PDB entry 8CH9 | X-ray diffraction, 1.43 A resolution | chains A and B of the 4 polymer chains in the assembly

Chain A:
Name: Arsenite oxidase subunit AioA
Source organism: Alcaligenes faecalis
Notes: EC 1.20.9.1
Reference sequence: Q7SIF4 (AIOA_ALCFA); residues 3-825 here correspond to UniProt positions 4-826 (UniProt number = residue number + 1)
Amino-acid sequence (823 residues; row label = number of the first residue in the row):
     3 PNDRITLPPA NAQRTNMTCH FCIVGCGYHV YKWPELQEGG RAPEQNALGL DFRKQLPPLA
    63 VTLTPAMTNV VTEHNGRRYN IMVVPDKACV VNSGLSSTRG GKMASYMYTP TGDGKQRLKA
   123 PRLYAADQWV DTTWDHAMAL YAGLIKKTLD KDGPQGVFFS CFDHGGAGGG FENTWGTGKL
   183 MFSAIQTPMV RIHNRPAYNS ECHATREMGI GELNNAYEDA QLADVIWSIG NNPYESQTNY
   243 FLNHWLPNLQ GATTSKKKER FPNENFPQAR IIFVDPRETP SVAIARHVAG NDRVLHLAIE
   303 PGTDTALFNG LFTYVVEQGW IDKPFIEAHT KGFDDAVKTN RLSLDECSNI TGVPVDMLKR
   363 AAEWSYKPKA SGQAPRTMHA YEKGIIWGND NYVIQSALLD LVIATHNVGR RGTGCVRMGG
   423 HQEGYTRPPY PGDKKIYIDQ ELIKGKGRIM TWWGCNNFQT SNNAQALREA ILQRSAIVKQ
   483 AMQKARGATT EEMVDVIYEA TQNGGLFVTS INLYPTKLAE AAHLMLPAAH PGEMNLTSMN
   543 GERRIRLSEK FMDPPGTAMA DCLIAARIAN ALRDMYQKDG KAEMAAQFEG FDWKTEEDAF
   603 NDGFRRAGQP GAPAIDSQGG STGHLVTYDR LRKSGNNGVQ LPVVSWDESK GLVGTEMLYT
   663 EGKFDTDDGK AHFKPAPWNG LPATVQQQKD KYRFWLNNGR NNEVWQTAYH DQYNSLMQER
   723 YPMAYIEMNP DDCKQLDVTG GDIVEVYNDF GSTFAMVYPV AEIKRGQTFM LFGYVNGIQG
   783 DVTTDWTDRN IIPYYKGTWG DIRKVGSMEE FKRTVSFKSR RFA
Disordered / not traced: 3
Metal / ion sites: 3Fe-4S cluster Fe: Cys-21, Cys-24, Cys-28
Ligand contacts:
  - arsenate (ART): Asp-165, His-166, His-195, Asn-196, Arg-197, Glu-203, Lys-385, Arg-419, Gly-422, His-423, Glu-425
  - 3Fe-4S cluster (F3S): Cys-21, Phe-23, Cys-24, Val-26, Gly-27, Cys-28, Tyr-30, Ser-98, Ser-99, Arg-101, Gly-102, Thr-240, Asn-241
  - hexacyanoferrate(3-) (FC6): Asp-739, Val-740, Thr-741, Asp-744, Lys-806, Ser-809, Lys-814
  - molybdopterin guanosine dinucleotide (MGD; 2-amino-5,6-dimercapto-7-methyl-3,7,8a,9-tetrahydro-8-oxa-1,3,9,10-tetraaza-anthracen-4-one guanosine dinucleotide), molecule 1: Cys-24, Arg-101, Gly-232, Asn-233, Asn-234, Glu-237, Ser-238, Gln-239, Val-276, Asp-277, Pro-278, Arg-279, Thr-281, Ile-301, Pro-303, Gly-304, Asp-306, Glu-384, Lys-385, Gly-386, Ile-387, Gly-421, Gly-422, His-423, Trp-697, Asn-699, Asn-700, Gly-701, Arg-702, Asn-703, Asn-704, Val-706, Trp-707, Gln-708, Phe-774, Tyr-796, Lys-798
  - molybdopterin guanosine dinucleotide (MGD), molecule 2: Ala-169, Gly-170, His-195, Asn-196, Lys-385, Trp-389, His-423, Trp-455, Gly-456, Cys-457, Asn-458, Asn-459, Thr-462, Ile-513, Asn-514, Leu-515, Tyr-516, Thr-518, Ala-530, Ala-531, His-532, Asp-563, Asn-700, Arg-702, Gln-708, Thr-709, Tyr-711, Phe-774, Gln-781, Gly-782, Thr-785, Tyr-797, Lys-798
Swiss-Prot annotation at these positions:
  - binding site ([3Fe-4S] cluster): Cys-21, Cys-24, Cys-28
  - binding site (substrate): His-195, Glu-203, Arg-419, His-423
  - site: Ser-99 (Involved in charge transfer)

Chain B:
Name: Arsenite oxidase subunit AioB
Source organism: Alcaligenes faecalis
Notes: EC 1.20.9.1
Reference sequence: Q7SIF3 (AIOB_ALCFA); residues 1-133 here correspond to UniProt positions 43-175 (UniProt number = residue number + 42)
Amino-acid sequence (134 residues; numbered 0 to 133; the number before each row is that of its first residue; numbering starts at 0):
     0 LRTTLQYPAT QVSVAKNLKA NEPVSFTYPD TSSPCVAVKL GSPVPGGVGP NNDIVAYSVL
    60 CTHMGCPTSY DKSSKTFKCP CHFTEFDAEK AGQMICGQAT ENLPRVLLRY DEASDALTAV
   120 GVDGLIYGRQ ANVI
Sequence notes: expression tag (0)
Disulfides: Cys-65/Cys-80
Metal / ion sites: 2Fe-2S cluster Fe: Cys-60, His-62, Cys-78, His-81
Ligand contacts: 2Fe-2S cluster (FES): Cys-60, His-62, Met-63, Gly-64, Cys-65, Cys-78, Cys-80, His-81, Phe-82, Thr-83
Swiss-Prot annotation at these positions:
  - binding site ([2Fe-2S] cluster): Cys-60, His-62, Cys-78, His-81

Interface between chain A and chain B:
Residue-residue contacts - 99 pairs, chain A then chain B:
  Asp-5(A) / Leu-4(B)
  Asp-5(A) / Tyr-6(B)  hydrogen bond
  Asp-5(A) / Leu-124(B)
  Asp-5(A) / Ala-130(B)
  Asp-5(A) / Asn-131(B)  hydrogen bond (backbone-backbone)
  Arg-6(A) / Thr-2(B)  hydrogen bond (side chain-backbone)
  Arg-6(A) / Thr-3(B)
  Arg-6(A) / Leu-4(B)
  Arg-6(A) / Gln-129(B)
  Ile-7(A) / Leu-124(B)  hydrophobic
  Ile-7(A) / Gln-129(B)  hydrogen bond (backbone-backbone)
  Arg-43(A) / Gln-129(B)  hydrogen bond
  Arg-43(A) / Val-132(B)
  Arg-43(A) / Ile-133(B)  hydrogen bond (side chain-backbone)
  Phe-54(A) / Gln-129(B)
  Arg-55(A) / Ile-133(B)
  Gln-57(A) / Ser-31(B)
  Gln-57(A) / Leu-59(B)
  Gln-57(A) / Tyr-126(B)  hydrogen bond (side chain-backbone)
  Gln-57(A) / Gly-127(B)
  Gln-57(A) / Arg-128(B)  hydrogen bond
  Gln-57(A) / Ile-133(B)
  Leu-58(A) / Tyr-126(B)
  Leu-58(A) / Gly-127(B)  hydrogen bond (backbone-backbone)
  Pro-59(A) / Tyr-126(B)  hydrogen bond (backbone-side chain)
  Pro-60(A) / Met-63(B)
  Pro-60(A) / Gly-64(B)
  Pro-60(A) / Tyr-126(B)
  Leu-61(A) / Met-63(B)  hydrogen bond (backbone-backbone)
  Leu-61(A) / Cys-65(B)  hydrophobic
  Leu-61(A) / Tyr-126(B)
  Ala-62(A) / Tyr-126(B)  hydrogen bond (backbone-side chain)
  Val-63(A) / His-62(B)
  Val-63(A) / Met-63(B)
  Val-63(A) / Tyr-126(B)
  Thr-64(A) / His-62(B)
  Thr-64(A) / Met-63(B)
  Thr-66(A) / Thr-61(B)
  Thr-66(A) / Thr-99(B)  hydrogen bond
  Pro-67(A) / Glu-100(B)
  Ala-68(A) / Thr-99(B)
  Leu-97(A) / Met-63(B)  hydrophobic
  Leu-97(A) / His-81(B)
  Ser-98(A) / His-62(B)  hydrogen bond (backbone-side chain)
  Ser-99(A) / Gln-97(B)
  Thr-100(A) / Met-93(B)
  Thr-100(A) / Gly-96(B)
  Thr-100(A) / Gln-97(B)  hydrogen bond (backbone-side chain)
  Thr-100(A) / Ala-98(B)  hydrogen bond (side chain-backbone)
  Thr-100(A) / Thr-99(B)
  Gly-103(A) / Thr-99(B)
  Tyr-236(A) / His-81(B)  hydrogen bond (side chain-backbone)
  Tyr-236(A) / Phe-82(B)
  Tyr-236(A) / Gly-96(B)
  Tyr-236(A) / Gln-97(B)  hydrogen bond
  Thr-240(A) / Gln-97(B)
  Leu-244(A) / His-81(B)
  Leu-248(A) / Phe-82(B)  hydrophobic
  Ile-286(A) / Phe-82(B)  hydrophobic
  Val-290(A) / Phe-82(B)  hydrophobic
  Asn-704(A) / Gly-96(B)  hydrogen bond (side chain-backbone)
  Asn-704(A) / Gln-97(B)  hydrogen bond
  Glu-705(A) / Met-93(B)
  Glu-705(A) / Ile-94(B)
  Glu-705(A) / Cys-95(B)
  Glu-705(A) / Gly-96(B)  hydrogen bond (side chain-backbone)
  Leu-718(A) / Thr-99(B)
  Leu-718(A) / Asn-101(B)
  Glu-721(A) / Gln-92(B)  hydrogen bond
  Arg-722(A) / Gln-92(B)
  Arg-722(A) / Met-93(B)  hydrogen bond (side chain-backbone)
  Arg-722(A) / Ile-94(B)  hydrogen bond (side chain-backbone)
  Tyr-723(A) / Ile-94(B)
  Lys-814(A) / Lys-89(B)
  Arg-815(A) / Lys-89(B)
  Thr-816(A) / Lys-89(B)
  Thr-816(A) / Gln-92(B)  hydrogen bond (backbone-side chain)
  Val-817(A) / Lys-89(B)
  Val-817(A) / Gln-92(B)
  Ser-818(A) / Asp-86(B)  hydrogen bond
  Ser-818(A) / Gln-92(B)  hydrogen bond (backbone-side chain)
  Ser-818(A) / Ile-94(B)
  Lys-820(A) / Ser-73(B)  hydrogen bond (side chain-backbone)
  Lys-820(A) / Lys-74(B)  hydrogen bond (side chain-backbone)
  Lys-820(A) / Thr-75(B)
  Lys-820(A) / Asp-86(B)  salt bridge
  Lys-820(A) / Glu-88(B)  salt bridge
  Lys-820(A) / Ile-94(B)
  Ser-821(A) / Glu-84(B)
  Ser-821(A) / Ile-94(B)
  Arg-822(A) / Glu-84(B)
  Arg-822(A) / Ile-94(B)  hydrogen bond (side chain-backbone)
  Arg-822(A) / Cys-95(B)  hydrogen bond (backbone-side chain)
  Arg-823(A) / Glu-84(B)
  Phe-824(A) / Lys-77(B)
  Phe-824(A) / Cys-78(B)
  Phe-824(A) / Phe-82(B)
  Phe-824(A) / Glu-84(B)
  Ala-825(A) / Lys-77(B)  hydrogen bond (backbone-side chain)
Other interface residues (no listed pair), chain A (54 interface residues in all): Asn-4, Leu-9, Lys-56, Met-69, Gly-96, Arg-101, Lys-104, His-289, Tyr-760
Other interface residues (no listed pair), chain B (44 interface residues in all): Pro-79, Thr-83, Gly-123

In short:
54 residues of chain A and 44 residues of chain B are in contact, with 32 hydrogen bonds and 2 salt bridges.
Polar contacts include Lys-820(A)/Asp-86(B), Lys-820(A)/Glu-88(B) and Asp-5(A)/Tyr-6(B). Chain A binds
molybdopterin guanosine dinucleotide, 3Fe-4S cluster, hexacyanoferrate(3-) and arsenate.
Chain A is Arsenite oxidase subunit AioA and chain B is Arsenite oxidase subunit AioB, both from Alcaligenes
faecalis; the structure, Crystal structure of arsenite oxidase from Alcaligenes faecalis (Af Aio) bound to
arsenic oxyanion, was determined by X-ray diffraction.
